Entry 7PK6 (electron microscopy, 2.15 A resolution); this record covers chains B and P of the 20 polymer chains in the assembly.

== Chain B (and P) ==
Name: Biodegradative arginine decarboxylase
Source organism: Providencia stuartii
Notes: EC 4.1.1.19; chain P of this document is another copy of the same molecule, construct and numbering; everything in this record applies to it too
UniProtKB: A0A379GV98 (A0A379GV98_PROST); residues 1-758 here = UniProt positions 1-758
Amino-acid sequence (758 residues; each row starts with the number of its first residue):
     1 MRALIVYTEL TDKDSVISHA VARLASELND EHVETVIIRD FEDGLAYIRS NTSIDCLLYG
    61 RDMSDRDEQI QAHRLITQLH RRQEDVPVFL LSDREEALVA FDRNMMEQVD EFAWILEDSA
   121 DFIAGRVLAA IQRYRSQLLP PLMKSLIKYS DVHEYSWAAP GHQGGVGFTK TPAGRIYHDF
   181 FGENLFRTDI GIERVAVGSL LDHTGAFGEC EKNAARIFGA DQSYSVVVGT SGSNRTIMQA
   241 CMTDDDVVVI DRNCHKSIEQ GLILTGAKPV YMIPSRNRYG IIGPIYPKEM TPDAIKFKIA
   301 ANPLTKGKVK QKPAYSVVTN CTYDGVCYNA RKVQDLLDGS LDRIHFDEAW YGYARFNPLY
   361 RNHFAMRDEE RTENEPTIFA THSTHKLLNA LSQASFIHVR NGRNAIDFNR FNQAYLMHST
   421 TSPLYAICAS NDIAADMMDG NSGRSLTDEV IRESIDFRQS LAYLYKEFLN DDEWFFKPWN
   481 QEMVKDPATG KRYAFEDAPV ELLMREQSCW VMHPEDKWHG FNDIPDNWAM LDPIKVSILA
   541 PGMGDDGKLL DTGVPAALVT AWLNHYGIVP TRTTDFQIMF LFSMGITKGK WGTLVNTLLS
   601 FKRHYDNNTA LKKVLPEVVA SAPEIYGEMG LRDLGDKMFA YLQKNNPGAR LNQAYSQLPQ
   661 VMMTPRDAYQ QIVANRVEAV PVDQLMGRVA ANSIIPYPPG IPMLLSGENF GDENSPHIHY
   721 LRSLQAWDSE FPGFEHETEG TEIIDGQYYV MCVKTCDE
Not modelled in the structure: 756-758
Modified positions: Lys386 ((2S)-2-amino-6-[[3-hydroxy-2-methyl-5-(phosphonooxymethyl)pyridin-4-yl]methylideneamino]hexanoic acid; LLP)

== Interface between chain B and chain P ==
Contacting residue pairs - 48 pairs, chain B then chain P:
  Asp40(B) - Lys13(P)  salt bridge
  Asp40(B) - Val16(P)
  Glu42(B) - Val16(P)
  Asp43(B) - Val16(P)
  Asp43(B) - His19(P)  salt bridge
  Ala46(B) - Leu116(P)
  Tyr47(B) - Arg23(P)
  Arg49(B) - Glu117(P)
  Asn51(B) - Ser119(P)
  Asn51(B) - Phe122(P)
  Arg452(B) - Arg94(P)
  Arg452(B) - Glu117(P)  salt bridge
  Asp456(B) - Arg94(P)  salt bridge
  Asp456(B) - Leu98(P)
  Ser460(B) - Phe101(P)
  Tyr463(B) - Phe101(P)
  Tyr463(B) - Asp102(P)
  Leu464(B) - Phe101(P)  hydrophobic
  Leu464(B) - Arg103(P)
  Glu467(B) - Asp102(P)
  Glu467(B) - Arg103(P)  hydrogen bond (side chain-backbone)
  Phe468(B) - Arg103(P)
  Asp471(B) - Arg103(P)  salt bridge
  Glu473(B) - Arg103(P)  salt bridge
  Val500(B) - Arg94(P)
  Thr587(B) - Phe122(P)
  Thr587(B) - Arg126(P)
  Lys588(B) - Trp114(P)
  Lys588(B) - Glu117(P)  hydrogen bond (side chain-backbone)
  Lys588(B) - Asp118(P)  hydrogen bond (backbone-side chain)
  Lys588(B) - Arg126(P)  hydrogen bond (backbone-side chain)
  Gly589(B) - Glu111(P)
  Gly589(B) - Phe112(P)
  Gly589(B) - Trp114(P)
  Gly589(B) - Arg126(P)
  Lys590(B) - Glu111(P)
  Lys590(B) - Arg126(P)
  Trp591(B) - Leu98(P)  hydrophobic
  Trp591(B) - Phe112(P)  hydrophobic
  Gly592(B) - Asp110(P)
  Gly592(B) - Glu111(P)
  Gly592(B) - Phe112(P)
  Thr593(B) - Glu111(P)  hydrogen bond
  Val595(B) - Met106(P)  hydrophobic
  Asn596(B) - Met106(P)
  Asn596(B) - Val109(P)  hydrogen bond (side chain-backbone)
  Asn596(B) - Asp110(P)
  Leu599(B) - Met106(P)  hydrophobic
Other interface residues (no listed pair), chain B (29 interface residues in all): Ser50, Glu453
Other interface residues (no listed pair), chain P (22 interface residues in all): Ser15

== Summary ==
29 residues of chain B face 22 of chain P across their interface; the contacts include 6 hydrogen bonds and 6
salt bridges. Polar contacts include Asp40(B)-Lys13(P), Asp43(B)-His19(P) and Arg452(B)-Glu117(P).
Chain B and chain P are both Biodegradative arginine decarboxylase (Providencia stuartii); the structure,
Providencia stuartii Arginine decarboxylase (Adc), stack structure, was determined by electron microscopy,
deposited together with 7P9B.
